PDB entry 6CAP | X-ray diffraction, 3.40 A resolution | chains A and H of the 23 polymer chains in the assembly

== Chain A ==
Molecule: 16S Ribosomal RNA rRNA
Source organism: Thermus thermophilus (strain HB8 / ATCC 27634 / DSM 579)
Sequence (1522 nucleotides; numbered 0 to 1544 plus 19 insertion-coded residues; 42 numbers in that range are skipped by the numbering (no residue carries them; nothing is unmodelled there); the number before each row is that of its first residue; a row labelled like 190A-190L holds insertion residues (190A, then the next letters in order); numbering starts at 0):
     0 UUUGUUGGAG AGUCUGAUCC UGGCUCAGGG UGAACGCUGG CGGCGUGCCU AAGACAUGCA
    60 AGUCGUGCGG G
    73 CCGCGGGGUU UU
    88 ACUCCG
    95 UGGUC
   101 AGCGGCGGAC GGGUGAGUAA CGCGUGGGU
  129A G
   130 ACCUACCCGG AAGAGGGGGA CAACCCGGGG AAACUCGGGC UAAUCCCCCA UGUGGACCCG
   190 C
190A-190L CCCUUGGGGUGU
   191 GUCCAAAGGG CUUU
   216 GCCCGCUUCC GGAUGGGCCC GCGUCCCAUC AGCUAGUUGG UGGGGUAAUG GCCCACCAAG
   276 GCGACGACGG GUAGCCGGUC UGAGAGGAUG GCCGGCCACA GGGGCACUGA GACACGGGCC
   336 CCACUCCUAC GGGAGGCAGC AGUUAGGAAU CUUCCGCAAU GGGCGCAAGC CUGACGGAGC
   396 GACGCCGCUU GGAGGAAGAA GCCCUUCGGG GUGUAAACUC CUGAA
   442 CCCGGGACGA AACCCCCGAC GA
   474 GGGGACUGAC GGUACCGGG
   494 GUAAUAGCGC CGGCCAACUC CGUGCCAGCA GCCXCGGUAA UACGGAGGGC GCGAGCGUUA
   554 CCCGGAUUCA CUGGGCGUAA AGGGCGUGUA GGCGGCCUGG GGCGUCCCAU GUGAAAGACC
   614 ACGGCUCAAC CGUGGGGGAG CGUGGGAUAC GCUCAGGCUA GACGGUGGGA GAGGGUGGUG
   674 GAAUUCCCGG AGUAGCGGUG AAAUGCGCAG AUACCGGGAG GAACGCCGAU GGCGAAGGCA
   734 GCCACCUGGU CCACCCGUGA CGCUGAGGCG CGAAAGCGUG GGGAGCAAAC CGGAUUAGAU
   794 ACCCGGGUAG UCCACGCCCU AAACGAUGCG CGCUAGGUCU CUGGGUCU
   848 CCUGGGGGCC GAAGCUAACG CGUUAAGCGC GCCGCCUGGG GAGUACGGCC GCAAGGCUGA
   908 AACUCAAAGG AAUUGACGGG GGCCCGCACA AGCGGUGGAG CAUGUGGUUU AAUUCGAAGX
   968 AACGCGAAGA ACCUUACCAG GCCUUGACAU GCUAGG
 1003A G
  1004 AACCCGGGUG AAAGCCUGGG GUGCCCC
1030A-1030D GCGA
  1031 GGGGAGCCCU AGCACAGGUG CUGCAUGGCC GUCGUCAGCU CGUGCCGUGA GGUGUUGGGU
  1091 UAAGUCCCGC AACGAGCGCA ACCCCCGCCG UUAGUUGCCA GCGGUUCGGC CGGGCACUCU
  1151 AACGGGACUG CCCGCGAAA
  1171 GCGGGAGGAA GGAGGGGACG ACGUCUGGUC AGCAUGGCCC UUACGGCCUG GGCGACACAC
  1231 GUGCUACAAU GCCCACUACA AAGCGAUGCC ACCCGGCAAC GGGGAGCUAA UCGCAAAAAG
  1291 GUGGGCCCAG UUCGGAUUGG GGUCUGCAAC CCGACCCCAU GAAGCCGGAA UCGCUAGUAA
  1351 UCGCGGAUCA G
 1361A C
  1362 CAUGCCGCGG UGAAUACGUU CCCGGGCCUU GUACACACXG CCXGUXACGC CAUGGGAGCG
  1422 GGCUCUACCC GAAGUCGCCG GG
  1446 AGCCUACGGG
  1459 CAGGCGCCGA GGGUAGGGCC CGUGACUGGG GCGAAGUCGU AACAAGGUAG CUGUACCGGA
  1519 AGGUGCGGCU GGAUCACCUC CUUUCU
Unresolved in the structure: 0-4, 1534-1538
Sequence notes: conflict C13 (U131313 in 55771382)
Modified positions: PSU (pseudouridine-5'-monophosphate) at position 516, G7M (N7-methyl-guanosine-5'-monophosphate) at position 527, M2G (N2-dimethylguanosine-5'-monophosphate) at position 966, 5MC (5-methylcytidine-5'-monophosphate) at position 967, 2MG (2N-methylguanosine-5'-monophosphate) at position 1207, 5MC (5-methylcytidine-5'-monophosphate) at position 1400, 4OC (4n,o2'-methylcytidine-5'-monophosphate) at position 1402, 5MC (5-methylcytidine-5'-monophosphate) at position 1404, 5MC (5-methylcytidine-5'-monophosphate) at position 1407, UR3 (3-methyluridine-5'-monophoshate) at position 1498, MA6 (6N-dimethyladenosine-5'-monophoshate) at position 1518, MA6 (6N-dimethyladenosine-5'-monophoshate) at position 1519, PSU (pseudouridine-5'-monophosphate) at position 1540, PSU (pseudouridine-5'-monophosphate) at position 1541
Ion coordination: Mg2+ site 1 near U14 (its only coordinating residue here); Mg2+ site 2 near G21 (its only coordinating residue here); Mg2+ site 3 near G22 (its only coordinating residue here); Mg2+ site 4 near G38 (its only coordinating residue here); Mg2+ site 5 near G46 (its only coordinating residue here); Mg2+ site 6: C48, G115; Mg2+ site 7: A59, U387; Mg2+ site 8: G61, U62; Mg2+ site 9 near G107 (its only coordinating residue here); Mg2+ site 10: A109, G331; Mg2+ site 11 near G111 (its only coordinating residue here); Mg2+ site 12 near G117 (its only coordinating residue here); 85 more Mg2+ sites not listed
Small-molecule neighbours: Sisomicin (SIS; (1S,2S,3R,4S,6R)-4,6-diamino-3-{[(2S,3R)-3-amino-6-(aminomethyl)-3,4-dihydro-2H-pyran-2-yl]oxy}-2-hydroxycyclohexyl 3-deoxy-4-C-methyl-3-(methylamino)-beta-L-arabinopyranoside): 5MC_1404, G1405, U1406, 5MC_1407, A1408, C1409, G1491, A1493, G1494, U1495

== Chain H ==
Name: 30S ribosomal protein S8
Source organism: Thermus thermophilus (strain HB8 / ATCC 27634 / DSM 579)
UniProt: P0DOY9 (RS8_THET8); residues 1-138 here = UniProt positions 1-138
Sequence (138 residues; numbered 1 to 138; the number before each row is that of its first residue):
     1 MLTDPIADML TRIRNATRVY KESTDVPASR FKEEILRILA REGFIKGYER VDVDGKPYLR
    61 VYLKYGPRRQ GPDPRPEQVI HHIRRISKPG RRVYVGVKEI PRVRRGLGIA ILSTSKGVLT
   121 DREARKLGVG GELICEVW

== Chain A / chain H interface ==
Contacting residue pairs (74; chain A residue first):
  C564(A) with Arg91(H), hydrogen bond to the sugar
  C586(A) with Pro89(H), phosphate contact; Gly90(H), sugar contact
  G587(A) with Met1(H), base contact; Thr3(H), sugar contact; Pro89(H), phosphate contact; Arg92(H), salt bridge to the phosphate
  G588(A) with Met1(H), sugar contact; Leu2(H), sugar contact; Pro5(H), phosphate contact
  C589(A) with Pro5(H), phosphate contact; Ala28(H), sugar contact; Ser29(H), phosphate contact
  C590(A) with Ser29(H), phosphate contact; Arg30(H), hydrogen bond to the phosphate
  U591(A) with Arg30(H), salt bridge to the phosphate
  G597(A) with Tyr94(H), hydrogen bond to the base
  U598(A) with Tyr94(H), sugar contact
  C599(A) with Val95(H), sugar contact; Gly96(H), phosphate contact; Val97(H), phosphate contact; Ser115(H), base contact; Val129(H), sugar contact; Gly130(H), hydrogen bond to the sugar; Gly131(H), sugar contact
  C600(A) with Gly96(H), phosphate contact; Val97(H), hydrogen bond to the phosphate; Gly128(H), sugar contact
  A640(A) with Ser115(H), hydrogen bond to the sugar
  U641(A) with Ser115(H), sugar contact
  A642(A) with Phe31(H), sugar contact; Ser113(H), hydrogen bond to the base; Thr114(H), base contact; Ser115(H), base contact; Val118(H), sugar contact
  C643(A) with Phe31(H), sugar contact; Tyr94(H), base contact; Ser113(H), hydrogen bond to the sugar; Glu132(H), hydrogen bond to the sugar
  G644(A) with Arg92(H), sugar contact
  U652(A) with Lys56(H), phosphate contact
  A653(A) with Lys56(H), salt bridge to the phosphate
  G654(A) with Met1(H), hydrogen bond to the sugar
  G755(A) with Met1(H), base contact
  C824(A) with Met1(H), hydrogen bond to the sugar
  G825(A) with Asp8(H), hydrogen bond to the sugar; Thr11(H), base contact; Arg12(H), hydrogen bond to the sugar
  C826(A) with Arg12(H), salt bridge to the phosphate; Asn15(H), hydrogen bond to the base
  U827(A) with Asn15(H), sugar contact; Val19(H), sugar contact
  A828(A) with Val19(H), phosphate contact; Lys21(H), salt bridge to the phosphate
  A859(A) with Val19(H), base contact
  A860(A) with Arg18(H), sugar contact; Arg75(H), phosphate contact
  G861(A) with Arg75(H), salt bridge to the phosphate
  G874(A) with Asn15(H), base contact
  C875(A) with Thr11(H), base contact; Arg14(H), hydrogen bond to the sugar; Asn15(H), hydrogen bond to the base
  G876(A) with Ala7(H), sugar contact; Thr11(H), hydrogen bond to the sugar; Arg14(H), hydrogen bond to the phosphate
  C877(A) with Thr3(H), hydrogen bond to the sugar; Asp4(H), sugar contact; Ala7(H), sugar contact; Lys88(H), phosphate contact; Pro89(H), sugar contact
  G878(A) with Thr3(H), hydrogen bond to the sugar; Lys88(H), phosphate contact; Pro89(H), phosphate contact
  C879(A) with Gly90(H), phosphate contact
Other interface residues (no listed pair), chain A (37 interface residues in all): A632, A753, G823
Other interface residues (no listed pair), chain H (43 interface residues in all): Pro57, Lys98, Glu99, Lys116, Gly117

== Overview ==
37 residues of chain A and 43 residues of chain H are in contact; the contacts include 20 hydrogen bonds and 6
salt bridges. Among the polar pairs are G597(A)-Tyr94(H), A642(A)-Ser113(H) and C826(A)-Asn15(H). Chain A
binds Sisomicin. C48(A) and G115(A) coordinate Mg2+ site 6.
Here chain A is 16S Ribosomal RNA rRNA and chain H is 30S ribosomal protein S8, both from Thermus thermophilus
(strain HB8 / ATCC 27634 / DSM 579). Entry 6CAP (Crystal Structure of 30S ribosomal subunit from Thermus
thermophilus in complex with Sisomicin) was determined by X-ray diffraction.
